Entry 4OM3 (X-ray diffraction, 2.85 A resolution); this record covers chains B and D of the 4 polymer chains in the assembly.

Chain B (and D):
Name: Transducin-like enhancer protein 1
Organism: Homo sapiens
Notes: fragment: TLE Q-domain; chain D of this document is another copy of the same molecule, construct and numbering; everything in this record applies to it too
Reference sequence: Q04724 (TLE1_HUMAN); residues 15-156 here = UniProt positions 15-156
Amino-acid sequence (147 residues; each row starts with the number of its first residue):
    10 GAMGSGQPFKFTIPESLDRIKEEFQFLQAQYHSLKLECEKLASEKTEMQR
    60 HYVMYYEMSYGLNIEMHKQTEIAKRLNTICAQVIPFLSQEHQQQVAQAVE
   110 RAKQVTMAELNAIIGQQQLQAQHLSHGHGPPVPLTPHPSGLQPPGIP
Disordered / not traced: 10-19, 132-156 (chain D: 10-19, 134, 143-156)
Construct notes: expression tag (10-14)
Reported in the primary citation:
  - self-association interface (contacts with another copy of this molecule): Gln102 to Ala111
  - mutagenesis - L26D/I29D: unchanged binding to TCF3
  - mutagenesis - L26D/I29D: unchanged binding to TCF4

Interface between chain B and chain D:
Contacting residue pairs - 98 pairs, chain B then chain D:
  Phe33(B) - Phe33(D)  hydrophobic
  Phe33(B) - Leu36(D)  hydrophobic
  Leu36(B) - Phe33(D)  hydrophobic
  Leu36(B) - Leu36(D)  hydrophobic
  Gln37(B) - Leu36(D)
  Gln39(B) - Tyr40(D)
  Tyr40(B) - Gln39(D)
  Tyr40(B) - Tyr40(D)  hydrophobic
  Tyr40(B) - Leu43(D)  hydrophobic
  Leu43(B) - Tyr40(D)  hydrophobic
  Leu43(B) - Leu43(D)  hydrophobic
  Leu43(B) - Lys44(D)
  Lys44(B) - Leu43(D)
  Cys47(B) - Cys47(D)  hydrophobic
  Cys47(B) - Leu50(D)
  Leu50(B) - Lys54(D)
  Glu53(B) - Lys54(D)  salt bridge
  Lys54(B) - Glu53(D)  salt bridge
  Lys54(B) - Lys54(D)
  Lys54(B) - Met57(D)
  Met57(B) - Lys54(D)
  Met57(B) - Met57(D)  hydrophobic
  Met57(B) - Gln58(D)
  Gln58(B) - Met57(D)
  His60(B) - Tyr61(D)
  Tyr61(B) - Met57(D)  hydrophobic
  Tyr61(B) - His60(D)
  Tyr61(B) - Tyr61(D)  hydrophobic
  Tyr61(B) - Tyr64(D)  hydrophobic
  Tyr64(B) - Tyr61(D)  hydrophobic
  Tyr64(B) - Tyr64(D)
  Tyr64(B) - Tyr65(D)  hydrophobic
  Tyr64(B) - Ser68(D)  hydrogen bond (backbone-side chain)
  Tyr65(B) - Tyr64(D)
  Tyr65(B) - Pro140(D)
  Tyr65(B) - Val141(D)  hydrophobic
  Tyr65(B) - Pro142(D)
  Met67(B) - Ser68(D)
  Ser68(B) - Met67(D)  hydrogen bond
  Ser68(B) - Ser68(D)  hydrogen bond (backbone-side chain)
  Ser68(B) - Leu71(D)
  Tyr69(B) - Gly138(D)
  Tyr69(B) - Pro139(D)  hydrogen bond (side chain-backbone)
  Leu71(B) - Ser68(D)
  Leu71(B) - Leu71(D)  hydrophobic
  Leu71(B) - Asn72(D)
  Leu71(B) - Met75(D)  hydrophobic
  Asn72(B) - Leu71(D)
  Ile73(B) - Leu119(D)  hydrophobic
  Ile73(B) - Ile123(D)  hydrophobic
  Glu74(B) - Met75(D)
  Met75(B) - Leu71(D)  hydrophobic
  Met75(B) - Glu74(D)
  Met75(B) - Met75(D)
  His76(B) - Ile123(D)
  His76(B) - Gln126(D)
  Lys77(B) - Leu119(D)
  Gln78(B) - Gln78(D)
  Gln78(B) - Thr79(D)
  Gln78(B) - Ala82(D)
  Thr79(B) - Gln78(D)
  Ile81(B) - Ala111(D)
  Ile81(B) - Lys112(D)
  Ile81(B) - Val114(D)  hydrophobic
  Ala82(B) - Leu85(D)
  Arg84(B) - Ala111(D)  hydrogen bond (side chain-backbone)
  Arg84(B) - Gln113(D)  hydrogen bond (side chain-backbone)
  Arg84(B) - Val114(D)
  Arg84(B) - Glu118(D)  salt bridge
  Leu85(B) - Ala82(D)
  Leu85(B) - Leu85(D)  hydrophobic
  Leu85(B) - Asn86(D)
  Leu85(B) - Val108(D)  hydrophobic
  Leu85(B) - Ala111(D)  hydrophobic
  Asn86(B) - Leu85(D)
  Ile88(B) - Val108(D)  hydrophobic
  Cys89(B) - Cys89(D)  hydrogen bond
  Val92(B) - Val92(D)  hydrophobic
  Val92(B) - Leu96(D)  hydrophobic
  Val92(B) - Val104(D)  hydrophobic
  Phe95(B) - His100(D)
  His100(B) - Phe95(D)
  Val104(B) - Ile88(D)  hydrophobic
  Val104(B) - Val92(D)  hydrophobic
  Ala107(B) - Ile88(D)
  Val108(B) - Leu85(D)  hydrophobic
  Val108(B) - Ile88(D)
  Arg110(B) - Arg84(D)
  Ala111(B) - Ile81(D)
  Ala111(B) - Arg84(D)  hydrogen bond (backbone-side chain)
  Ala111(B) - Leu85(D)  hydrophobic
  Ala111(B) - Ile88(D)  hydrophobic
  Lys112(B) - Ile81(D)
  Gln113(B) - Arg84(D)  hydrogen bond (backbone-side chain)
  Val114(B) - Ile81(D)  hydrophobic
  Val114(B) - Arg84(D)
  Glu118(B) - Arg84(D)  salt bridge
  Ile122(B) - Glu80(D)
Other interface residues (no listed pair), chain B (54 interface residues in all): Glu32, Ala51, Glu80, Leu96, Ile123
Other interface residues (no listed pair), chain D (60 interface residues in all): Gln37, Glu46, Ala51, His76, Lys77, Ala107, Arg110, Ile122, His137

Summary:
The interface between chain B and chain D involves 54 residues on one side and 60 on the other, with 9
hydrogen bonds and 4 salt bridges. Polar pairs include Glu53(B)-Lys54(D), Arg84(B)-Glu118(D) and
Tyr64(B)-Ser68(D). The paper reports that L26D/I29D of chain B leave binding to TCF3 unchanged; a
self-association interface involving Gln102(B).
Chain B and chain D are both Transducin-like enhancer protein 1 (Homo sapiens); the structure, Crystal
structure of human TLE1 Q-domain residues 20-156, was determined by X-ray diffraction (same publication as
4OM2).
